PDB entry 8GIF | X-ray diffraction, 2.10 A resolution | chain A

[Chain A]
Protein: Apical membrane antigen 1, rhoptry neck protein 2 chimera
Organism: Plasmodium falciparum 3D7
Reference sequence: chimeric construct of Q7KQK5, Q8IKV6: residues 4-164 from Q7KQK5 (Q7KQK5_PLAF7) positions 104-264 (UniProt number = residue number + 100); residues 175-213 from Q8IKV6 positions 2021-2059 (UniProt number = residue number + 1846); residues 218-348 from Q7KQK5 (Q7KQK5_PLAF7) positions 273-403 (UniProt number = residue number + 55)
Sequence (357 residues; numbered 1 to 357; the number before each row is that of its first residue):
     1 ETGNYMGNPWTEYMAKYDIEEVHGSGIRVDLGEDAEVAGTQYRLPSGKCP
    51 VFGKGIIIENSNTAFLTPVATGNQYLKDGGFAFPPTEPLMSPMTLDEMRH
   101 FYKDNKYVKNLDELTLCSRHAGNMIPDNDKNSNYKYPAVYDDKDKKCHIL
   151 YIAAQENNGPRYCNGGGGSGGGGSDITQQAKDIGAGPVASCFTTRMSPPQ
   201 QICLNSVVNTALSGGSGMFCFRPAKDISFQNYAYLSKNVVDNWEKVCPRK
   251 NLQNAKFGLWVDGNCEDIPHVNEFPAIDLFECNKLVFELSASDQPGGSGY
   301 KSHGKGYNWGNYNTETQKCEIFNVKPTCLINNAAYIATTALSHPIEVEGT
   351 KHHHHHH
Unresolved in the structure: 1-6, 160-176, 210-218, 296-299, 350-357
Differences from the reference sequence: expression tag (1-3, 349-357); engineered mutation Ala64 (Thr164 in Q7KQK5), Ala233 (Thr288 in Q7KQK5), Ala333 (Ser423 in Q7KQK5), Ala334 (Ser424 in Q7KQK5); linker (165-174, 214-217); conflict Gly296 (Lys386 in Q7KQK5), Gly297 (Ala387 in Q7KQK5), Ser298 (Asp388 in Q7KQK5), Gly299 (Arg389 in Q7KQK5)
Disulfide bonds: Cys49-Cys247, Cys117-Cys147, Cys191-Cys203, Cys265-Cys328, Cys282-Cys319

[In short]
Chain A is Apical membrane antigen 1, rhoptry neck protein 2 chimera (Plasmodium falciparum 3D7); the
structure, Crystal structure of a designed single-component Plasmodium falciparum AMA1-RON2L insertion fusion
immunogen 3, was determined by X-ray diffraction, deposited together with 8GID and 8GIE.
